2GCT - chains C and D of the 4 polymer chains in the assembly; structure by X-ray diffraction, 1.80 A resolution.

Chain C:
Molecule: Gamma-chymotrypsin A
From: Bos taurus
Notes: EC 3.4.21.1
UniProtKB: P00766 (CTRA_BOVIN); residues 149-245 here = UniProt positions 149-245
Amino-acid sequence (97 residues; row label = number of the first residue in the row):
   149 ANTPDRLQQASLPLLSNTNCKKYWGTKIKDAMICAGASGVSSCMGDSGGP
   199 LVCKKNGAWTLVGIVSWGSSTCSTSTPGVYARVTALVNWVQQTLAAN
Not modelled in the structure: 149-150
UniProt features mapped onto this chain:
  - active site: S195 (Charge relay system)
Disulfides: C168-C182, C191-C220

Chain D:
Molecule: Tetrapeptide adduct
Amino-acid sequence (5 residues; row label = number of the first residue in the row; X marks 1 residue of unknown identity (built as UNK)):
   500 XPGAY

Chain C / chain D interface:
Contacting residue pairs - 21 pairs, chain C then chain D:
  W172(C) with P501(D)
  K175(C) with P501(D)
  S189(C) with Y504(D)
  S190(C) with Y504(D), hydrogen bond (backbone-side chain)
  C191(C) with Y504(D)
  M192(C) with A503(D); Y504(D)
  G193(C) with Y504(D), hydrogen bond (backbone-backbone)
  D194(C) with Y504(D)
  S195(C) with Y504(D), covalent bond
  V213(C) with Y504(D), hydrophobic
  S214(C) with A503(D); Y504(D), hydrogen bond (backbone-backbone)
  W215(C) with P501(D), hydrophobic; G502(D); A503(D), hydrophobic; Y504(D)
  G216(C) with P501(D); G502(D), hydrogen bond (backbone-backbone); Y504(D)
  S217(C) with Y504(D), hydrogen bond (backbone-side chain)
Interface residues without a listed pair, chain C (16 interface residues in all): S218, C220

Overview:
The interface between chain C and chain D involves 16 residues on one side and 4 on the other; the contacts
include 1 covalent bond and 5 hydrogen bonds. Polar pairs include S190(C)-Y504(D), S217(C)-Y504(D) and
G193(C)-Y504(D). From UniProt: active-site residue S195(C) on chain C.
Chain C is Gamma-chymotrypsin A (Bos taurus) and chain D is Tetrapeptide adduct; the structure, Structure of
gamma-chymotrypsin in the range ph 2.0 to ph 10.5 suggests that gamma-chymotrypsin is a ..., was determined by
X-ray diffraction, deposited together with 3GCT.
